PDB entry 9GY8 | X-ray diffraction, 2.20 A resolution | chains A and B

== Chain A ==
Name: Vitamin D3 receptor A
Source organism: Danio rerio
Reference sequence: Q9PTN2 (VDRA_DANRE); residue numbers follow UniProt; this construct covers 156-453
Amino-acid sequence (302 residues; numbered 152 to 453; the number before each row is that of its first residue):
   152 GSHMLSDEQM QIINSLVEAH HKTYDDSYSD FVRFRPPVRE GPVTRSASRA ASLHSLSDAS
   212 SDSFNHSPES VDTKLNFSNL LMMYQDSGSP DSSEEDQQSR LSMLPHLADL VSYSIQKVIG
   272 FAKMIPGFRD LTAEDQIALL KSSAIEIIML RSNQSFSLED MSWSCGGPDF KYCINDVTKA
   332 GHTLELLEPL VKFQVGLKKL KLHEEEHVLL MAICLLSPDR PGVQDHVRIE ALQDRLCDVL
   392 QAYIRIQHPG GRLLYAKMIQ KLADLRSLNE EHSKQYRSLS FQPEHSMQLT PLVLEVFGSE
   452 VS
Unresolved in the structure: 152-153, 191-250
Construct notes: expression tag (152-155)
Small-molecule neighbours: A1IQM ((1R,3S,5Z)-5-[(2E)-2-[(1R,3AS,7AR)-7A-methyl-1-[(2R)-5-trimethylsilylpentan-2-yl]-2,3,3A,5,6,7-hexahydro-1H-inden-4-ylidene]ethylidene]-4-methylidene-cyclohexane-1,3-diol): Y175, Y179, F182, L255, L258, A259, L261, V262, S265, I296, I299, M300, R302, S303, S306, W314, C316, Y323, V328, H333, L337, L338, L341, H423, Y427, L430, L440, V444, F448
Swiss-Prot annotation at these positions:
  - region: K274 to K292 (Interaction with coactivator LXXLL motif)
  - motif: P442 to S450 (9aaTAD)
  - binding site (calcitriol): Y175, S265, R302, S306, H333, H423

== Chain B ==
Name: Nuclear receptor coactivator 2
Reference sequence: Q15596 (NCOA2_HUMAN); numbering as in UniProt (aligned over 686-698)
Amino-acid sequence (13 residues; row label = number of the first residue in the row):
   686 KHKILHRLLQ DSS
Unresolved in the structure: 695-698

== Chain A / chain B interface ==
Contacting residue pairs (23):
  I270(A) - L690(B)  hydrophobic
  K274(A) - L693(B)  hydrogen bond (side chain-backbone)
  R280(A) - L694(B)
  A284(A) - H691(B)
  Q287(A) - L694(B)
  I288(A) - H687(B)
  I288(A) - L690(B)  hydrophobic
  I288(A) - H691(B)
  I288(A) - L694(B)  hydrophobic
  L291(A) - L694(B)  hydrophobic
  K292(A) - H687(B)  hydrogen bond
  K292(A) - L690(B)
  P442(A) - I689(B)  hydrophobic
  E446(A) - H687(B)
  E446(A) - K688(B)  hydrogen bond (side chain-backbone)
  E446(A) - I689(B)  hydrogen bond (side chain-backbone)
  E446(A) - L690(B)  hydrogen bond (side chain-backbone)
  V447(A) - L690(B)  hydrophobic
  E451(A) - K686(B)
  E451(A) - H687(B)
  V452(A) - H687(B)
  S453(A) - K686(B)
  S453(A) - H687(B)
Also at the interface, not in a pair above, chain A (16 interface residues in all): F279, L443

== Summary ==
16 residues of chain A face 8 of chain B across their interface, with 5 hydrogen bonds. Among the polar pairs
are K274(A)-L693(B), K292(A)-H687(B) and E446(A)-K688(B). Chain A binds compound A1IQM. From UniProt: 6
calcitriol-binding residues on chain A.
Here chain A is Vitamin D3 receptor A (Danio rerio) and chain B is Nuclear receptor coactivator 2. Entry 9GY8
(Vitamin D Receptor complex with Sila-A) was determined by X-ray diffraction, deposited together with 9GYA,
9GYC, 9GYJ and 9GYK.
